Entry 3MGS (X-ray diffraction, 3.15 A resolution); this record covers chains E and J of the 10 polymer chains in the assembly.

# Chain E
Name: Histone H3.2
Source organism: Xenopus laevis
UniProtKB: P84233 (H32_XENLA); residues 1-135 here correspond to UniProt positions 2-136 (UniProt number = residue number + 1)
Amino-acid sequence (135 residues; numbered 1 to 135; the number before each row is that of its first residue):
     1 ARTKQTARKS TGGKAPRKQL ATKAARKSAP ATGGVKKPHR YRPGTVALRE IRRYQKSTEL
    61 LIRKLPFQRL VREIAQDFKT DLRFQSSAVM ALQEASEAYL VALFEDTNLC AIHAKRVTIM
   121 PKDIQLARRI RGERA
Unresolved in the structure: 1-36
Metal / ion sites: Mn2+ near Asp77 (its only coordinating residue here)
UniProt features mapped onto this chain:
  - modified residue: Arg2 (Asymmetric dimethylarginine), Thr3 (Phosphothreonine), Lys4 (Allysine), Gln5 (5-glutamyl dopamine), Thr6 (Phosphothreonine), Arg8 (Citrulline), Lys9 (N6,N6,N6-trimethyllysine), Ser10 (ADP-ribosylserine), Thr11 (Phosphothreonine), Lys14 (N6-(2-hydroxyisobutyryl)lysine), Arg17 (Asymmetric dimethylarginine), Lys18 (N6-(2-hydroxyisobutyryl)lysine), Lys23 (N6-(2-hydroxyisobutyryl)lysine), Arg26 (Citrulline), Lys27 (N6,N6,N6-trimethyllysine), Ser28 (ADP-ribosylserine), Lys36 (N6,N6,N6-trimethyllysine), Lys37 (N6-methyllysine), Tyr41 (Phosphotyrosine), Lys56 (N6,N6,N6-trimethyllysine) and 8 more in UniProt
  - lipidation: Cys110 (S-palmitoyl cysteine)

# Chain J
Molecule: 147-nt DNA strand
Sequence (147 nucleotides; each row starts with the number of its first residue; numbers below 1 keep their minus sign (DA-73 is residue -73)):
   -73 ATCAATATCC ACCTGCAGAT ACTACCAAAA GTGTATTTGG AAACTGCTCC ATCAAAAGGC
   -13 ATGTTCAGCT GGATTCCAGC TGAACATGCC TTTTGATGGA GCAGTTTCCA AATACACTTT
    47 TGGTAGTATC TGCAGGTGGA TATTGAT
Metal / ion sites: Cs+ site 1: DT-66 (shared with 2 residues of chain I); Cs+ site 2: DT-60, DG-59; Mn2+ site 1: DG-35, DG-34; Cs+ site 3: DG-15 (shared with 1 residue of chain I); Cs+ site 4 near DT-12 (its only coordinating residue here); Cs+ site 5: DT-10 (shared with 1 residue of chain I); Mn2+ site 2 near DG-3 (its only coordinating residue here); Mn2+ site 3 near DG5 (its only coordinating residue here); Mn2+ site 4 near DG27 (its only coordinating residue here); Mn2+ site 5 near DG48 (its only coordinating residue here); Mn2+ site 6 near DG61 (its only coordinating residue here); Cs+ site 6: DT67, DA68 (shared with 2 residues of chain I)

# How chain E and chain J interact
Pairs across the interface (25):
  Lys37(E) - DA72(J)  phosphate contact
  Lys37(E) - DT73(J)  salt bridge to the phosphate
  Arg40(E) - DG71(J)  sugar contact
  Arg40(E) - DA72(J)  phosphate contact
  Tyr41(E) - DT70(J)  phosphate contact
  Tyr41(E) - DG71(J)  phosphate contact
  Arg42(E) - DC-5(J)  salt bridge to the phosphate
  Arg42(E) - DG71(J)  hydrogen bond to the phosphate
  Pro43(E) - DG-6(J)  phosphate contact
  Pro43(E) - DC-5(J)  phosphate contact
  Thr45(E) - DG71(J)  hydrogen bond to the phosphate
  Arg63(E) - DA-13(J)  salt bridge to the phosphate
  Arg72(E) - DA-23(J)  salt bridge to the phosphate
  Arg83(E) - DC-24(J)  sugar contact
  Arg83(E) - DA-23(J)  phosphate contact
  Phe84(E) - DC-24(J)  sugar contact
  Phe84(E) - DA-23(J)  hydrogen bond to the phosphate
  Gln85(E) - DC-24(J)  phosphate contact
  Ser86(E) - DC-24(J)  hydrogen bond to the phosphate
  Arg116(E) - DG-3(J)  phosphate contact
  Val117(E) - DT-4(J)  phosphate contact
  Val117(E) - DG-3(J)  hydrogen bond to the phosphate
  Thr118(E) - DT-4(J)  hydrogen bond to the phosphate
  Thr118(E) - DG-3(J)  hydrogen bond to the phosphate
  Met120(E) - DG-2(J)  phosphate contact
Also at the interface, not in a pair above, chain E (18 interface residues in all): His39, Lys115
Also at the interface, not in a pair above, chain J (13 interface residues in all): DC-14

# Summary
The interface between chain E and chain J involves 18 residues on one side and 13 on the other, with 7
hydrogen bonds and 4 salt bridges. Polar contacts include Arg42(E)-DG71(J), Thr45(E)-DG71(J) and
Phe84(E)-DA-23(J). DT67(J) and DA68(J) coordinate Cs+ site 6.
Chain E is Histone H3.2 (Xenopus laevis) and chain J is a 147-nt DNA strand; the structure, Binding of Cesium
ions to the Nucleosome Core particle, was determined by X-ray diffraction, deposited together with 3MGP, 3MGQ
and 3MGR.
